8ZEH - chains a and d of the 25 polymer chains in the assembly; structure by electron microscopy, 2.78 A resolution.

[Chain a]
Molecule: Photosystem I P700 chlorophyll a apoprotein A1
From: Thalassiosira pseudonana CCMP1335
Notes: EC 1.97.1.12
Reference sequence: A0T0M8 (PSAA_THAPS); residue numbers follow UniProt; this construct covers 10-752
Sequence (743 residues; row label = number of the first residue in the row):
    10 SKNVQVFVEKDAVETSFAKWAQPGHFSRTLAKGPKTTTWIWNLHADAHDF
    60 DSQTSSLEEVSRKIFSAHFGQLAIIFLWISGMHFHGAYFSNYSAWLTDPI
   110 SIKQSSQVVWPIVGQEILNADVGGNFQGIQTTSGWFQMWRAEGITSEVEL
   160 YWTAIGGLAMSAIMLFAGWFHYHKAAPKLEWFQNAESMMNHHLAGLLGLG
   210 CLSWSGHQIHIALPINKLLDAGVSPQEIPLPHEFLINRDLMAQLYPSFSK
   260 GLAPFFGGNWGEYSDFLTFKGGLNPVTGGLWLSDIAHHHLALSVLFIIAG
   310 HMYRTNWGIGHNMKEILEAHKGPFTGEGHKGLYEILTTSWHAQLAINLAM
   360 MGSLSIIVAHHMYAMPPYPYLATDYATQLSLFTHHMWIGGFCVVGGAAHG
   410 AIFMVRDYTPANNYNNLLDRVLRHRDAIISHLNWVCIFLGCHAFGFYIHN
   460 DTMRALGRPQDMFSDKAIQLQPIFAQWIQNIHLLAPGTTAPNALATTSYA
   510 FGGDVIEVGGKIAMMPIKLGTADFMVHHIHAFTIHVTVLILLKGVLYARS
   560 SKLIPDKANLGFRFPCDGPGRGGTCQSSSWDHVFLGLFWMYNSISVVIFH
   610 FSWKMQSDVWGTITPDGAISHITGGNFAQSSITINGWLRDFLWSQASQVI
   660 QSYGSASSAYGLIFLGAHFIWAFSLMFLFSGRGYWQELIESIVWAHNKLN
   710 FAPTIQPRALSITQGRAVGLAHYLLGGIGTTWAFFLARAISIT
Ion coordination: chlorophyll a Mg (35 sites), coordinated by His-53, His-57, His-77, Gln-80, His-94, Gln-116, Gln-124, His-180, His-182, His-200, His-201, His-216, His-219, His-296, His-297, His-298 and 19 more
Small-molecule neighbours:
  - beta-carotene (BCR), molecule 1: Ile-83, Leu-86, Trp-87
  - beta-carotene (BCR), molecule 2: Ile-84, Trp-87, Ile-88, Gly-204, Leu-205, Leu-208, Gly-209, Ser-212
  - beta-carotene (BCR), molecule 3: Phe-85, Thr-162, Gly-165, Gly-166, Met-169, Ser-212
  - beta-carotene (BCR), molecule 4: Trp-119, Pro-120, Ile-121
  - beta-carotene (BCR), molecule 5: Leu-211, Leu-261, Phe-264, Leu-299, Val-303, Ile-306, Ile-307, His-310, Ile-318
  - beta-carotene (BCR), molecule 6: Leu-341, Leu-345, Ala-351, Ile-355, Gly-409, Phe-412
  - beta-carotene (BCR), molecule 7: Ala-354, Ala-358, Met-359, Ser-362, Val-402, Gly-405, Ala-406, Val-547, Leu-550, Leu-551, Val-554
  - chlorophyll a (CLA), molecule 1: Val-13, Gln-14, Val-15, Trp-190, Asn-193, Ser-196, His-200, Thr-314, Asn-315, Trp-316
  - chlorophyll a (CLA), molecule 2: Val-15, Val-17, Lys-19, Phe-74, Phe-78, Ile-172, Met-173, Ala-176, Phe-179, His-180, Ala-184, Pro-186, Trp-190
  - chlorophyll a (CLA), molecule 3: Val-22, Glu-23, Thr-24, Ser-25, Phe-26, Lys-28, Trp-29, His-34, Lys-72, Ser-75, Gly-79, Ile-83, Leu-174, Gly-177, Trp-178, Tyr-181, His-182
  - chlorophyll a (CLA), molecule 4: Trp-29, Pro-32, Trp-48, Ile-49, Trp-50, Leu-52, His-53
  - chlorophyll a (CLA), molecule 5: Trp-29, His-34, Phe-35, Leu-52, His-53, Ala-56, His-57, Phe-59, Gln-62, Ala-76, Gly-79, Gln-80, Ile-83
  - chlorophyll a (CLA), molecule 6: Thr-46, Ile-49, Trp-50, Ile-698, Ile-701, Val-702, His-705, Phe-710, Pro-712, Ile-714, Pro-716, Arg-717
  - chlorophyll a (CLA), molecule 7: Trp-50, Ile-679, Phe-682, Phe-686, Leu-719, Gln-723, Ala-726, Val-727, Ala-730, His-731, Leu-734
  - chlorophyll a (CLA), molecule 8: His-53, Ala-54, Asp-55, His-57, Asp-58, His-350, Leu-353, Leu-357, Phe-400, Cys-401, Val-403, Gly-404, Ala-407, His-408, Ile-411, Arg-415, Phe-571, Arg-572, Trp-589, Leu-596, Leu-734
  - chlorophyll a (CLA), molecule 9: His-57, Phe-59, Ile-73, Ala-76, His-77, Gln-80, Leu-81, Ile-84, Phe-85, Ile-88, Met-169, Trp-349, His-350, Gln-352, Leu-353, Asn-356, Leu-357, Met-360
  - chlorophyll a (CLA), molecule 10: His-57, Gln-80, Ile-83, Ile-84, Trp-87, Ile-397, Phe-400, Cys-401
  - chlorophyll a (CLA), molecule 11: Leu-66, Ser-70, His-77, Leu-188, Phe-191, Gln-192, Ala-194, Met-197, Met-198, His-201, Leu-202, Leu-205, Met-322, Leu-326, Tyr-342, Leu-345, Thr-346, Thr-347, Ser-348, Trp-349, Gln-352, Ile-355, Asn-356, Met-359, Met-360
  - chlorophyll a (CLA), molecule 12: Phe-74, His-77, Phe-78, Leu-81, Phe-85, Met-173, Trp-190, Phe-191, Asn-193, Ser-196, Met-197, His-200, His-201, Gly-204, Leu-205
  - chlorophyll a (CLA), molecule 13: Ile-83, Leu-86, Gln-116, Val-117, Val-118, Trp-119, Ile-121, Val-122, Gln-124, Leu-127, Ile-138, Leu-174, Ala-668, Leu-671
  - chlorophyll a (CLA), molecule 14: Leu-86, Trp-87, Ser-89, Gly-90, Met-91, Phe-93, His-94, Phe-98, Gln-116, Val-117, Trp-119, Leu-167
  - chlorophyll a (CLA), molecule 15: Trp-87, Ser-142, Gly-143, Trp-144, Met-147, Leu-206, Met-360, Leu-363, Ser-364, Val-367, Met-371, Tyr-377, Leu-390, His-393, His-394, Ile-397
  - chlorophyll a (CLA), molecule 16: Trp-87, Met-91, Thr-141, Ser-142, Trp-144, Ser-389, Leu-390, Thr-392, His-393, Trp-396, Ile-397, Phe-400, Ile-737, Trp-741, Leu-745
  - chlorophyll a (CLA), molecule 17: Trp-87, Met-91, Ser-115, Gln-116, Ile-138, Gln-139, Thr-140, Thr-141, Ser-142, Trp-144, Ala-668, Tyr-669, Ile-672, Gly-675, Ala-676, Ile-679, Leu-734, Gly-738, Trp-741, Leu-745
  - chlorophyll a (CLA), molecule 18: Ala-150, Glu-151, Leu-205, Leu-206, Gly-209, Cys-210, Trp-213, Gln-217, Leu-291, Ile-294, His-297, His-298, Leu-301, Phe-305, Leu-363, Ile-366, Val-367, His-370, Pro-376, Tyr-377
  - chlorophyll a (CLA), molecule 19: Glu-151, Gly-152, Ile-153, Glu-158, Trp-161, Thr-162, Gly-165, Met-169, Ile-172, Gly-209, Ser-212, Trp-213, Gly-215, His-216, His-219, Ile-220, Pro-240, Leu-244
  - chlorophyll a (CLA), molecule 20: Glu-158, Trp-161, Leu-239, His-241, Leu-244, Ile-245
  - chlorophyll a (CLA), molecule 21: Met-198, Leu-202, Leu-206, Phe-305, Ala-308, Met-311, Tyr-312, Met-322, Ile-325, Ile-355, Met-359, Leu-427, Val-430, Leu-551, Val-554, Leu-555
  - chlorophyll a (CLA), molecule 22: Asn-199, His-200, Ala-203, Gly-204, Leu-208, Ile-306, His-310, Tyr-312, Thr-314, Trp-316, Ile-318
  - chlorophyll a (CLA), molecule 23: Leu-211, Ser-212, Ser-214, Gly-215, Ile-218, His-219, Phe-243, Leu-244, Arg-247, Phe-257, Gly-260, Leu-261, Phe-264, Phe-265, Tyr-272, Phe-275, Leu-299
  - chlorophyll a (CLA), molecule 24: Phe-264, Gly-267, Trp-269, Gly-270, Tyr-272, Ser-273, Leu-276, Thr-277, Phe-278, His-296, Leu-299, Ala-300, Val-303, Asn-501
  - chlorophyll a (CLA), molecule 25: Thr-277, Phe-278, Gly-280, Leu-289, Asp-293, Ile-294, His-296, His-297, Ala-300, Leu-301, Leu-304, His-370, Met-371, Met-374, Pro-376, Thr-506
  - chlorophyll a (CLA), molecule 26: Phe-278, Thr-497, Thr-498, Ala-499, Pro-500, Asn-501, Ala-502
  - chlorophyll a (CLA), molecule 27: Leu-304, Met-359, Ser-362, Leu-363, Ile-366, His-369, His-370, Tyr-372, Ala-373, Met-374, Thr-506, Ser-507, Phe-510
  - chlorophyll a (CLA), molecule 28: Ile-307, His-310, Met-311, Ile-318, Gly-319, His-320
  - chlorophyll a (CLA), molecule 29: Met-311, His-320, Glu-324, Ile-325, Ala-328, His-329
  - chlorophyll a (CLA), molecule 30: Ile-325, Leu-326, His-329, His-338, Leu-341, Leu-345, Leu-426, Leu-427, Val-430
  - chlorophyll a (CLA), molecule 31: Ala-328, His-329, Lys-330, Gly-331, Pro-332, Phe-333
  - chlorophyll a (CLA), molecule 32: Phe-333, Thr-334, Leu-426, Arg-429, Val-430, His-433, Ile-437, His-440
  - chlorophyll a (CLA), molecule 33: Ile-365, Ile-366, His-369, Met-395, Val-402, Trp-486, Ile-543, Thr-546, Val-547, Leu-550, Met-599, Ser-602, Ile-603
  - chlorophyll a (CLA), molecule 34: His-369, Tyr-372, Phe-483, Ala-484, Trp-486, Ile-487, Gln-488, Phe-510, Ile-526, Leu-528, His-536, His-539, Ile-543, Val-606, His-609, Phe-610, Lys-613
  - chlorophyll a (CLA), molecule 35: Ala-436, His-440, Trp-443
  - chlorophyll a (CLA), molecule 36: Ile-437, Leu-441, Val-444, Ala-540, Ile-543, His-544, Val-547
  - chlorophyll a (CLA), molecule 37: Ser-439, Asn-442, Trp-443, Ile-446
  - chlorophyll a (CLA), molecule 38: Asn-442, Cys-445, Ile-446, Gly-449, Cys-450, Phe-453, Gly-454, Ile-457, Phe-541, Val-545, Leu-548, Ile-549, Leu-594, Phe-597, Trp-598
  - chlorophyll a (CLA), molecule 39: Trp-443, Ile-446, Phe-447, Cys-450, His-451
  - chlorophyll a (CLA), molecule 40: Phe-447, Leu-448, Gln-480, Pro-481, Ile-482, Phe-483, Ala-484, Asp-532, Phe-533, His-536, His-537, Ala-540, His-544
  - chlorophyll a (CLA), molecule 41: Cys-450, His-451, Gly-454, Phe-455, Ile-457, His-458, Thr-461, Met-462, Arg-467, Asp-470, Phe-472, Ile-477
  - chlorophyll a (CLA), molecule 42: Phe-453, Tyr-456, Ile-538, Thr-542, Tyr-600, Asn-601, Ser-604, Val-605, Phe-608, Ile-643, Trp-646, Leu-651, Ala-655, Ile-659, Phe-673, His-677, Trp-680, Tyr-732, Gly-736, Thr-739, Thr-740, Phe-743
  - chlorophyll a (CLA), molecule 43: Phe-453, Ile-457, Phe-541, Phe-597, Trp-598, Tyr-600, Asn-601, Ile-643, Leu-647, Trp-680, Tyr-732
  - chlorophyll a (CLA), molecule 44: Thr-461, Ala-464, Leu-465
  - chlorophyll a (CLA), molecule 45: Trp-486, Ile-487, Ile-490, His-491, Ala-494, Thr-498, Ala-499, Thr-506, Phe-510
  - chlorophyll a (CLA), molecule 46: Leu-647, Leu-651, Trp-652
  - chlorophyll a (CLA), molecule 47: Leu-671, Leu-674, Gly-675, His-677, Phe-678, Trp-680, Ala-681
  - chlorophyll a (CLA), molecule 48: Phe-678, Ala-681, Phe-682, Leu-684, Met-685, Tyr-693, Trp-694, Leu-697
  - chlorophyll a (CLA), molecule 49: Ile-701, Ala-704, His-705, Leu-708, Phe-710
  - chlorophyll a (CLA), molecule 50: Trp-703, Ala-704, Lys-707, Leu-708
  - phylloquinone (PQN): Trp-50, Met-685, Phe-686, Ser-689, Gly-690, Arg-691, Trp-694, Ala-718, Leu-719, Ser-720, Gly-724
  - 4Fe-4S cluster (SF4): Pro-574, Cys-575, Gly-577, Pro-578, Cys-584, Ile-721

[Chain d]
Molecule: Photosystem I reaction center subunit II
From: Thalassiosira pseudonana CCMP1335
Reference sequence: A0T0T5 (A0T0T5_THAPS); residues 8-139 here = UniProt positions 8-139
Sequence (132 residues; each row starts with the number of its first residue):
     8 PFPTFGGSTGGWLRAAEVEEKYAITWTSTKEQIFEMPTGGAAIMRNGENL
    58 LYLARKEQCLALSTQLRTFKINDYKIYRIFPSGEVQYLHPKDGVFPEKVN
   108 PGRTSVNSRGFSIGKNPNPASIKFSGITTYES

[How chain a and chain d interact]
Residue-residue contacts (28):
  Pro-419(a) / Ile-40(d)
  Pro-419(a) / Ala-48(d)
  Ala-420(a) / Ile-40(d)
  Tyr-423(a) / Thr-11(d)
  Tyr-423(a) / Ile-40(d)  hydrophobic
  Tyr-423(a) / Ala-48(d)
  Tyr-423(a) / Ile-50(d)  hydrophobic
  Asp-428(a) / Gly-47(d)
  Asp-428(a) / Ala-48(d)  hydrogen bond (side chain-backbone)
  Arg-432(a) / Gly-13(d)  hydrogen bond (side chain-backbone)
  Arg-432(a) / Gly-14(d)  hydrogen bond (side chain-backbone)
  Arg-432(a) / Ser-15(d)
  Arg-432(a) / Thr-16(d)  hydrogen bond (backbone-backbone)
  Arg-432(a) / Gly-46(d)
  Arg-432(a) / Gly-47(d)
  His-433(a) / Thr-16(d)
  Arg-434(a) / Thr-16(d)
  Arg-434(a) / Pro-44(d)
  Arg-434(a) / Thr-45(d)  hydrogen bond (side chain-backbone)
  Asp-435(a) / Thr-16(d)  hydrogen bond
  Asp-435(a) / Gly-17(d)
  Ala-436(a) / Thr-16(d)
  Arg-558(a) / Glu-42(d)  salt bridge
  Ser-559(a) / Pro-44(d)  hydrogen bond (side chain-backbone)
  Lys-561(a) / Arg-62(d)  hydrogen bond (backbone-side chain)
  Leu-562(a) / Arg-62(d)  hydrogen bond (backbone-side chain)
  Pro-564(a) / Glu-64(d)
  Arg-580(a) / Glu-64(d)  salt bridge
Interface residues without a listed pair, chain a (19 interface residues in all): Tyr-417, Asn-422, Leu-431, Asp-565
Interface residues without a listed pair, chain d (22 interface residues in all): Phe-12, Leu-20, Phe-41, Ala-49, Gln-65, Ala-68

[In short]
19 residues of chain a face 22 of chain d across their interface, with 9 hydrogen bonds and 2 salt bridges.
Among the polar pairs are Arg-558(a)/Glu-42(d), Arg-580(a)/Glu-64(d) and Asp-428(a)/Ala-48(d).
Chain a is Photosystem I P700 chlorophyll a apoprotein A1 and chain d is Photosystem I reaction center subunit
II, both from Thalassiosira pseudonana CCMP1335; the structure, PSI-FCPI-L in Thalassiosira pseudonana, was
determined by electron microscopy, deposited together with 8ZET.
